Entry 4KDO (X-ray diffraction, 2.40 A resolution); this record covers chains E and B of the 6 polymer chains in the assembly.

== Chain E ==
Name: Hemagglutinin
Source organism: Influenza A virus
UniProt: Q6DQ33 (Q6DQ33_9INFA); residues 5-325 here correspond to UniProt positions 17-337 (UniProt number = residue number + 12)
Amino-acid sequence (322 residues; row label = number of the first residue in the row):
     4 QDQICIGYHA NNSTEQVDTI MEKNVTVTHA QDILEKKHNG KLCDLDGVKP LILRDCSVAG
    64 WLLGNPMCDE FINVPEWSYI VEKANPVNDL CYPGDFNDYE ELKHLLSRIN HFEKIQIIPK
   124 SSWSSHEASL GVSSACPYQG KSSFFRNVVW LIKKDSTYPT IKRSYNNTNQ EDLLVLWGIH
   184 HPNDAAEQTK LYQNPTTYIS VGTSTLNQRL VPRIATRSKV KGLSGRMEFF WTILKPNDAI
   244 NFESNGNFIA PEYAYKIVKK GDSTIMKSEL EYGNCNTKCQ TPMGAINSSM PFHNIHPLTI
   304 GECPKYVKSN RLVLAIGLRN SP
Sequence notes: expression tag (4); engineered mutation Asp158 (Asn170 in Q6DQ33), Lys224 (Asn236 in Q6DQ33), Leu226 (Gln238 in Q6DQ33), Ile319 (Thr331 in Q6DQ33)
Disulfide bonds: Cys46-Cys278, Cys59-Cys71, Cys94-Cys139, Cys282-Cys306
Glycans and other covalent adducts: N-acetylglucosamine (NAG) linked to Asn169

== Chain B ==
Name: Hemagglutinin
Source organism: Influenza A virus
UniProt: Q6DQ33 (Q6DQ33_9INFA); residues 335-509 here correspond to UniProt positions 347-521 (UniProt number = residue number + 12)
Amino-acid sequence (175 residues; each row starts with the number of its first residue):
   335 GLFGAIAGFI EGGWQGMVDG WYGYHHSNEQ GSGYAADKES TQKAIDGVTN KVNSIIDKMN
   395 TQFEAVGREF NNLERRIENL NKKMEDGFLD VWTYNAELLV LMENERTLDF HDSNVKNLYD
   455 KVRLQLRDNA KELGNGCFEF YHKCDNECME SVRNGTYDYP QYSEEARLKR EEISG
Disulfide bonds: Cys478-Cys482

== Interface between chain E and chain B ==
Pairs across the interface (7; chain E residue first):
  Glu103(E) with Arg410(B)
  Glu104(E) with Leu407(B); Arg409(B), hydrogen bond (side chain-backbone); Arg410(B), salt bridge
  His107(E) with Arg410(B); Asn413(B)
  Lys308(E) with Asp424(B), salt bridge
Other interface residues (no listed pair), chain E (5 interface residues in all): Phe295
Other interface residues (no listed pair), chain B (7 interface residues in all): Glu408, Tyr428

== Summary ==
The interface between chain E and chain B involves 5 residues on one side and 7 on the other, with 1 hydrogen
bond and 2 salt bridges. Polar pairs include Glu104(E)-Arg410(B), Lys308(E)-Asp424(B) and Glu104(E)-Arg409(B).
Covalently linked N-acetylglucosamine: at Asn169(E).
Here chain E is Hemagglutinin and chain B is Hemagglutinin, both from Influenza A virus. Entry 4KDO (Crystal
structure of the hemagglutinin of ferret-transmissible H5N1 virus in complex with human receptor analog LSTc)
was determined by X-ray diffraction, deposited together with 4KDM, 4KDN and 4KDQ.
